7YI0 - chains A and D of the 6 polymer chains in the assembly; structure by electron microscopy, 3.20 A resolution.

== Chain A ==
Name: Transcriptional regulatory protein SIN3
Organism: Saccharomyces cerevisiae S288C
UniProtKB: P22579 (SIN3_YEAST); numbering as in UniProt (aligned over 1-1536)
Chain sequence (1536 residues; row label = number of the first residue in the row):
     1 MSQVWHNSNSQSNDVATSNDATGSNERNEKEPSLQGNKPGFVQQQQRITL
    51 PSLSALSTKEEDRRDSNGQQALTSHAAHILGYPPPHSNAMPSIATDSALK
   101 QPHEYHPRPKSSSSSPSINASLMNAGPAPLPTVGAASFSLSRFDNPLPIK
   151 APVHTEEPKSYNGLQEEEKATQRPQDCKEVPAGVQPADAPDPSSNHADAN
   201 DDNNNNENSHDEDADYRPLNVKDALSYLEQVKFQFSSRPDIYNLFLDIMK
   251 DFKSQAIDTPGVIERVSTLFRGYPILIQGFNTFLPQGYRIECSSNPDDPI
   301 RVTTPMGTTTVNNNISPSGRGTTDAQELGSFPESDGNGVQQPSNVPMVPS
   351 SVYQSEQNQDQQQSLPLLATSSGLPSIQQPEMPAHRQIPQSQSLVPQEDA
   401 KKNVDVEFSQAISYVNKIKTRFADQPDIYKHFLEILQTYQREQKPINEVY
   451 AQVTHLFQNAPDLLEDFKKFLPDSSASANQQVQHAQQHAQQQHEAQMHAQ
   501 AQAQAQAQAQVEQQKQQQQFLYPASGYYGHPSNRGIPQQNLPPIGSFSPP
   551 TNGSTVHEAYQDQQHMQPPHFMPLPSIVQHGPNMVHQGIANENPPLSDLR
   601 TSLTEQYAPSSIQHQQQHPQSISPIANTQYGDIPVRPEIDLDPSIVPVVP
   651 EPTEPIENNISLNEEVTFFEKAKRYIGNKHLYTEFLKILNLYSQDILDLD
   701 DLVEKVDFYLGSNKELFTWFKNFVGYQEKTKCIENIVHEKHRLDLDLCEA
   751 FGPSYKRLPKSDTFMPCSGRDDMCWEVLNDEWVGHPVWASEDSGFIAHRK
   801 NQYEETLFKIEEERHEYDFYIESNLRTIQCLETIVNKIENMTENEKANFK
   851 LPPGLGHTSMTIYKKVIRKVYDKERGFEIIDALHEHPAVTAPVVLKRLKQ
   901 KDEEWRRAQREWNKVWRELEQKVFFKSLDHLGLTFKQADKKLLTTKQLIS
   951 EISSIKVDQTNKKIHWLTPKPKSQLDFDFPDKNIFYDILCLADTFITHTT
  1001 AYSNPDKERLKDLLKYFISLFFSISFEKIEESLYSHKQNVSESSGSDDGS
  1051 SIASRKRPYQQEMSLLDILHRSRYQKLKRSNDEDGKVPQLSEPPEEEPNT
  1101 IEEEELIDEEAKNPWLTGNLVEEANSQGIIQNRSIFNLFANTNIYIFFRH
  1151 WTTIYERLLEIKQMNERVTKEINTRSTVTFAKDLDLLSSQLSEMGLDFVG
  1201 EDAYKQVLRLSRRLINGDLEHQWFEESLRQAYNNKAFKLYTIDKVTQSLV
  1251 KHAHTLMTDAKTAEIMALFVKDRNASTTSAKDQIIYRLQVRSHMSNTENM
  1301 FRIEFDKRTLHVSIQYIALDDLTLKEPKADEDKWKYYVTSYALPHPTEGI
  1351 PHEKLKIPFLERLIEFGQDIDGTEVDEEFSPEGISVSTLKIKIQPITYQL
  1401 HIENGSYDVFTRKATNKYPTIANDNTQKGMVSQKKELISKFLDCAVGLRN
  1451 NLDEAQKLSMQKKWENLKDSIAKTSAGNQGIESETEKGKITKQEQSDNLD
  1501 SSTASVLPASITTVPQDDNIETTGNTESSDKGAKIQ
Unresolved in the structure: 1-663, 728-748, 838-858, 886-889, 963-971, 1033-1133, 1323-1536

== Chain D ==
Name: Transcriptional regulatory protein RCO1
Organism: Saccharomyces cerevisiae S288C
UniProtKB: Q04779 (RCO1_YEAST); residue numbers follow UniProt; this construct covers 1-684
Chain sequence (684 residues; numbered 1 to 684; the number before each row is that of its first residue):
     1 MDTSKKDTTRSPSHSNSSSPSSSSLSSSSSKEKKRPKRLSSQNVNYDLKR
    51 RKIITSEGIERSFKNEHSNLAVEDNIPEEEPKELLEKDSKGNIIKLNEPS
   101 TISEDSKVSVTGLPLNKGPSEKIKRESLWNYRKNLGGQSNNSEMTLVPSK
   151 RFTQVPKNFQDLNRNDLKTFLTENMTEESNIRSTIGWNGDIINRTRDREP
   201 ESDRDNKKLSNIRTKIILSTNATYDSKSKLFGQNSIKSTSNASEKIFRDK
   251 NNSTIDFENEDFCSACNQSGSFLCCDTCPKSFHFLCLDPPIDPNNLPKGD
   301 WHCNECKFKIFINNSMATLKKIESNFIKQNNNVKIFAKLLFNIDSHNPKQ
   351 FQLPNYIKETFPAVKTGSRGQYSDENDKIPLTDRQLFNTSYGQSITKLDS
   401 YNPDTHIDSNSGKFLICYKCNQTRLGSWSHPENSRLIMTCDYCQTPWHLD
   451 CVPRASFKNLGSKWKCPLHSPTKVYKKIHHCQEDNSVNYKVWKKQRLINK
   501 KNQLYYEPLQKIGYQNNGNIQIIPTTSHTDYDFNQDFKITQIDENSIKYD
   551 FFDKIYKSKMVQKRKLFQFQESLIDKLVSNGSQNGNSEDNMVKDIASLIY
   601 FQVSNNDKSSNNKSASKSNNLRKLWDLKELTNVVVPNELDSIQFNDFSSD
   651 EIKHLLYLKKIIESKPKEELLKFLNIENPENQSE
Unresolved in the structure: 1-106, 131-165, 188-258, 379-399, 478-488, 524-533, 566-684
Metal / ion sites: Zn2+ site 1: Cys263, Cys266, His283, Cys286; Zn2+ site 2: Cys275, Cys278, Cys303, Cys306; Zn2+ site 3: Cys417, Cys420, His448, Cys451; Zn2+ site 4: Cys440, Cys443, Cys466, His469
Reported in the primary citation:
  - mutagenesis - L509A/Q510A/K511A/I512A/Y549A/Y556A/M560A: decreased catalytic activity

== How chain A and chain D interact ==
Residue-residue contacts (98):
  Glu665(A) - Phe552(D)
  Phe669(A) - Lys548(D)
  Phe669(A) - Phe552(D)  hydrophobic
  Ile676(A) - Tyr418(D)
  Leu681(A) - Leu468(D)  hydrophobic
  Tyr682(A) - Glu544(D)  hydrogen bond
  Thr683(A) - Ile522(D)
  Glu684(A) - Leu468(D)
  Glu684(A) - Ser470(D)  hydrogen bond
  Leu686(A) - Ile547(D)
  Lys687(A) - Ser470(D)
  Lys687(A) - Lys494(D)
  Ile688(A) - Ser470(D)
  Asn690(A) - Asn516(D)
  Asn690(A) - Asn517(D)
  Asn690(A) - Ile520(D)
  Leu691(A) - Trp492(D)  hydrophobic
  Leu691(A) - Gly518(D)
  Tyr692(A) - Phe551(D)  hydrophobic
  Tyr692(A) - Lys554(D)  hydrogen bond (backbone-side chain)
  Tyr692(A) - Ile555(D)  hydrophobic
  Ser693(A) - Asp550(D)
  Ser693(A) - Phe551(D)  hydrogen bond (side chain-backbone)
  Gln694(A) - Gln515(D)
  Gln694(A) - Asn516(D)
  Gln694(A) - Asp550(D)
  Asp695(A) - Lys476(D)
  Asp695(A) - Lys554(D)  salt bridge
  Ile696(A) - Val474(D)
  Ile696(A) - Lys476(D)
  Ile696(A) - Trp492(D)  hydrophobic
  Leu697(A) - Val474(D)  hydrophobic
  Lys705(A) - Pro467(D)
  Lys705(A) - His469(D)  hydrogen bond (side chain-backbone)
  Phe708(A) - Tyr418(D)
  Phe708(A) - Pro467(D)  hydrophobic
  Phe708(A) - Leu468(D)
  Tyr709(A) - Tyr418(D)  hydrogen bond (backbone-side chain)
  Tyr709(A) - Leu468(D)  hydrogen bond (side chain-backbone)
  Tyr709(A) - His469(D)
  Ser712(A) - Lys419(D)
  Phe720(A) - Phe551(D)  hydrophobic
  Phe723(A) - Ile555(D)  hydrophobic
  Val724(A) - Phe551(D)  hydrophobic
  Gly769(A) - Trp187(D)
  Glu791(A) - Gly461(D)
  Ser793(A) - Leu460(D)  hydrogen bond (side chain-backbone)
  Ser793(A) - Gly461(D)
  Gly794(A) - Leu460(D)
  Ile796(A) - Asn459(D)
  Ile796(A) - Leu460(D)  hydrophobic
  Glu813(A) - Val110(D)
  Glu813(A) - Thr111(D)
  Glu816(A) - Ser109(D)
  Glu816(A) - Val110(D)  hydrogen bond (side chain-backbone)
  Glu816(A) - Leu115(D)
  Tyr817(A) - Leu115(D)  hydrogen bond (side chain-backbone)
  Asp872(A) - Lys107(D)  salt bridge
  Glu904(A) - Asn116(D)  hydrogen bond
  Trp905(A) - Leu115(D)
  Trp905(A) - Asn116(D)  hydrogen bond
  Ala908(A) - Leu115(D)
  Trp912(A) - Thr111(D)
  Trp912(A) - Leu113(D)  hydrophobic
  Trp912(A) - Gly118(D)  hydrogen bond (side chain-backbone)
  Trp912(A) - Ile123(D)  hydrophobic
  Val915(A) - Ser127(D)
  Val915(A) - Leu128(D)  hydrophobic
  Glu918(A) - Ser127(D)
  Glu918(A) - Leu128(D)
  Glu918(A) - Trp129(D)
  Leu919(A) - Ser127(D)  hydrogen bond (backbone-backbone)
  Lys922(A) - Leu128(D)
  Lys922(A) - Trp129(D)
  Leu931(A) - Ser400(D)
  Phe935(A) - Trp428(D)  hydrophobic
  Asp939(A) - Trp428(D)  hydrogen bond
  Leu942(A) - Tyr401(D)  hydrophobic
  Leu942(A) - Pro403(D)  hydrophobic
  Leu942(A) - Trp428(D)  hydrophobic
  Gln947(A) - Tyr401(D)  hydrogen bond
  Gln947(A) - Pro403(D)
  Ser950(A) - Phe414(D)
  Ser950(A) - Leu425(D)
  Glu951(A) - Tyr401(D)
  Glu951(A) - Leu425(D)
  Glu951(A) - Gly426(D)
  Glu951(A) - Ser427(D)
  Glu951(A) - Trp428(D)  hydrogen bond (side chain-backbone)
  Ser954(A) - Phe414(D)
  Ser954(A) - Thr423(D)
  Ser954(A) - Leu425(D)
  Asp958(A) - Gln422(D)
  Asp958(A) - Thr423(D)  hydrogen bond (side chain-backbone)
  Asp958(A) - Arg424(D)  hydrogen bond (side chain-backbone)
  Asn961(A) - Asn421(D)
  Glu1156(A) - Ser429(D)
  Gln1190(A) - Trp129(D)
Interface residues without a listed pair, chain A (66 interface residues in all): Leu689, Leu702, Phe795, Lys869, Glu911, Trp916, Ala938, Leu943, Ser953, Val957, Arg1157, Trp1223
Interface residues without a listed pair, chain D (65 interface residues in all): Pro119, Ser120, Lys124, Ile416, His430, Cys443, Trp447, Lys458, Pro471, Tyr514, Tyr556, Lys559

== Overview ==
66 residues of chain A and 65 residues of chain D are in contact, with 19 hydrogen bonds and 2 salt bridges.
Among the polar pairs are Asp695(A)-Lys554(D), Asp872(A)-Lys107(D) and Tyr682(A)-Glu544(D). The Zn2+ site 1 is
built by Cys263(D), Cys266(D), His283(D) and Cys286(D). From the paper:
L509A/Q510A/K511A/I512A/Y549A/Y556A/M560A of chain D reduce catalytic activity.
Here chain A is Transcriptional regulatory protein SIN3 and chain D is Transcriptional regulatory protein
RCO1, both from Saccharomyces cerevisiae S288C. Entry 7YI0 (Cryo-EM structure of Rpd3S complex) was determined
by electron microscopy (same publication as 7YI1, 7YI2, 7YI3, 7YI4 and 7YI5).
